PDB entry 5ME0 | electron microscopy, 13.50 A resolution (very low resolution: no residue pairs are listed; an interface is given only as per-side residue counts) | chains A and I of the 26 polymer chains in the assembly

# Chain A
Molecule: 16S ribosomal RNA
Source organism: Escherichia coli K-12
Sequence (1534 nucleotides; numbered 1 to 1534; the number before each row is that of its first residue):
     1 AAAUUGAAGAGUUUGAUCAUGGCUCAGAUUGAACGCUGGCGGCAGGCCUA
    51 ACACAUGCAAGUCGAACGGUAACAGGAAGAAGCUUGCUUCUUUGCUGACG
   101 AGUGGCGGACGGGUGAGUAAUGUCUGGGAAACUGCCUGAUGGAGGGGGAU
   151 AACUACUGGAAACGGUAGCUAAUACCGCAUAACGUCGCAAGACCAAAGAG
   201 GGGGACCUUCGGGCCUCUUGCCAUCGGAUGUGCCCAGAUGGGAUUAGCUA
   251 GUAGGUGGGGUAACGGCUCACCUAGGCGACGAUCCCUAGCUGGUCUGAGA
   301 GGAUGACCAGCCACACUGGAACUGAGACACGGUCCAGACUCCUACGGGAG
   351 GCAGCAGUGGGGAAUAUUGCACAAUGGGCGCAAGCCUGAUGCAGCCAUGC
   401 CGCGUGUAUGAAGAAGGCCUUCGGGUUGUAAAGUACUUUCAGCGGGGAGG
   451 AAGGGAGUAAAGUUAAUACCUUUGCUCAUUGACGUUACCCGCAGAAGAAG
   501 CACCGGCUAACUCCGUGCCAGCAGCCXCGGUAAUACGGAGGGUGCAAGCG
   551 UUAAUCGGAAUUACUGGGCGUAAAGCGCACGCAGGCGGUUUGUUAAGUCA
   601 GAUGUGAAAUCCCCGGGCUCAACCUGGGAACUGCAUCUGAUACUGGCAAG
   651 CUUGAGUCUCGUAGAGGGGGGUAGAAUUCCAGGUGUAGCGGUGAAAUGCG
   701 UAGAGAUCUGGAGGAAUACCGGUGGCGAAGGCGGCCCCCUGGACGAAGAC
   751 UGACGCUCAGGUGCGAAAGCGUGGGGAGCAAACAGGAUUAGAUACCCUGG
   801 UAGUCCACGCCGUAAACGAUGUCGACUUGGAGGUUGUGCCCUUGAGGCGU
   851 GGCUUCCGGAGCUAACGCGUUAAGUCGACCGCCUGGGGAGUACGGCCGCA
   901 AGGUUAAAACUCAAAUGAAUUGACGGGGGCCCGCACAAGCGGUGGAGCAU
   951 GUGGUUUAAUUCGAUGXAACGCGAAGAACCUUACCUGGUCUUGACAUCCA
  1001 CGGAAGUUUUCAGAGAUGAGAAUGUGCCUUCGGGAACCGUGAGACAGGUG
  1051 CUGCAUGGCUGUCGUCAGCUCGUGUUGUGAAAUGUUGGGUUAAGUCCCGC
  1101 AACGAGCGCAACCCUUAUCCUUUGUUGCCAGCGGUCCGGCCGGGAACUCA
  1151 AAGGAGACUGCCAGUGAUAAACUGGAGGAAGGUGGGGAUGACGUCAAGUC
  1201 AUCAUGGCCCUUACGACCAGGGCUACACACGUGCUACAAUGGCGCAUACA
  1251 AAGAGAAGCGACCUCGCGAGAGCAAGCGGACCUCAUAAAGUGCGUCGUAG
  1301 UCCGGAUUGGAGUCUGCAACUCGACUCCAUGAAGUCGGAAUCGCUAGUAA
  1351 UCGUGGAUCAGAAUGCCACGGUGAAUACGUUCCCGGGCCUUGUACACACC
  1401 GCCCGUXACACCAUGGGAGUGGGUUGCAAAAGAAGUAGGUAGCUUAACCU
  1451 UCGGGAGGGCGCUUACCACUUUGUGAUUCAUGACUGGGGUGAAGUCGUAA
  1501 CAAGGUAACCGUAGGGGAACCUGCGGUUGGAUCA
Modified residues: PSU (pseudouridine-5'-monophosphate) at position 516, G7M (N7-methyl-guanosine-5'-monophosphate) at position 527, 2MG (2N-methylguanosine-5'-monophosphate) at position 966, 5MC (5-methylcytidine-5'-monophosphate) at position 967, 2MG (2N-methylguanosine-5'-monophosphate) at position 1207, 4OC (4n,o2'-methylcytidine-5'-monophosphate) at position 1402, 5MC (5-methylcytidine-5'-monophosphate) at position 1407, UR3 (3-methyluridine-5'-monophoshate) at position 1498, 2MG (2N-methylguanosine-5'-monophosphate) at position 1516, MA6 (6N-dimethyladenosine-5'-monophoshate) at position 1518, MA6 (6N-dimethyladenosine-5'-monophoshate) at position 1519
Reported in the primary citation:
  - conformationally variable residues (domain motion): G1338, A1339

# Chain I
Name: 30S ribosomal protein S9
Source organism: Escherichia coli K-12
UniProtKB: P0A7X3 (RS9_ECOLI); residue numbers follow UniProt; this construct covers 1-130
Amino-acid sequence (130 residues; numbered 1 to 130; the number before each row is that of its first residue):
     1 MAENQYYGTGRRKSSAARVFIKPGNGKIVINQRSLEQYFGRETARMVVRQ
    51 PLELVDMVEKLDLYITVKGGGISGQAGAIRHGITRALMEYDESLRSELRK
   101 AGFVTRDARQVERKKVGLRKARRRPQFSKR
Unresolved in the structure: 1-3

# Interface between chain A and chain I
At this resolution (14 A) residue pairs are not listed: 51 residues of chain A and 52 of chain I lie at the interface.

# Summary
51 residues of chain A face 52 of chain I across their interface. From the paper: conformational variability
at G1338(A) and A1339(A).
Chain A is 16S ribosomal RNA and chain I is 30S ribosomal protein S9, both from Escherichia coli K-12; the
structure, Structure of the 30S Pre-Initiation Complex 1 (30S IC-1) Stalled by GE81112, was determined by
electron microscopy together with 5ME1 from the same study.
